Entry 7WRD (electron microscopy, 2.98 A resolution); this record covers chains A and B of the 4 polymer chains in the assembly.

[Chain A (and B)]
Name: Transient receptor potential cation channel subfamily M member 8
Organism: Mus musculus
Notes: chain B of this document is another copy of the same molecule, construct and numbering; everything in this record applies to it too
Reference sequence: Q8R4D5 (TRPM8_MOUSE); residue numbers follow UniProt; this construct covers 1-1104
Amino-acid sequence (1120 residues; each row starts with the number of its first residue):
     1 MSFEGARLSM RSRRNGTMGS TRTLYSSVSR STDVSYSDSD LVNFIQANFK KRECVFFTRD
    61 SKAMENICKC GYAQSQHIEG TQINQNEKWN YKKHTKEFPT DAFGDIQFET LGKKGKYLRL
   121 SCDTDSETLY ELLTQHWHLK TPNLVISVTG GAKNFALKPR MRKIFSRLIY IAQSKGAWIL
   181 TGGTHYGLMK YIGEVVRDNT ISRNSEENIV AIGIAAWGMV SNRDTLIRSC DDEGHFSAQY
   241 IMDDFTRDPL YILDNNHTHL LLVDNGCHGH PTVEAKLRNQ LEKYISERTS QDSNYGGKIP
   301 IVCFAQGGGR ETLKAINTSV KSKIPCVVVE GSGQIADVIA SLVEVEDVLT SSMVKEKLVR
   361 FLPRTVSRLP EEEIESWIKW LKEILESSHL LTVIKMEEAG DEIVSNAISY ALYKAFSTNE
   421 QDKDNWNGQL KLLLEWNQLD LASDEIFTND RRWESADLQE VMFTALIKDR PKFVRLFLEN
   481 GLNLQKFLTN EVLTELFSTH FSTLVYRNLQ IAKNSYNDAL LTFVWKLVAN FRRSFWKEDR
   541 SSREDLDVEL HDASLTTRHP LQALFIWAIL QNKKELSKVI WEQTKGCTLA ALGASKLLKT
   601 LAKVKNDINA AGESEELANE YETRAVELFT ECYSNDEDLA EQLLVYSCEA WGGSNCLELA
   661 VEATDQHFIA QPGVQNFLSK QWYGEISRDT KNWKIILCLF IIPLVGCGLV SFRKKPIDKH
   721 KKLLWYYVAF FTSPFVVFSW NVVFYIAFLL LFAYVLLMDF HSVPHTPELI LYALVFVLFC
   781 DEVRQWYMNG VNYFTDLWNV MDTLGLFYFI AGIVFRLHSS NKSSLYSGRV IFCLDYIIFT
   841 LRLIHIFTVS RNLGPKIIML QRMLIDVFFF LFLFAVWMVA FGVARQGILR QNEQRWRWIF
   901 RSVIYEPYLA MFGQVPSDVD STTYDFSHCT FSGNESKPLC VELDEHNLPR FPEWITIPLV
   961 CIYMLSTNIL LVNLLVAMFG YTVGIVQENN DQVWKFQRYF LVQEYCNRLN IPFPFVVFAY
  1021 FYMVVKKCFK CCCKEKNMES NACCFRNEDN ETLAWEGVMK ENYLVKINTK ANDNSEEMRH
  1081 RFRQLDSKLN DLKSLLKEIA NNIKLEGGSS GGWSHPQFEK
Disordered / not traced: 1-101, 109-114, 228-231, 239-250, 344-349, 534-557, 715-721, 1031-1044, 1105-1120
Differences from the reference sequence: expression tag (1105-1120)
Cystine bridges: Cys-929/Cys-940
Bound ions: Ca2+: Glu-782, Asn-799, Asp-802
Ligand contacts: Icilin (KX7): Phe-738, Asn-741, Val-742, Tyr-745, Leu-778, Asp-781, Glu-782, Met-801, Asp-802, Gly-805, Leu-806, Ile-838, Phe-839, Arg-842, Ile-846, Tyr-1005
Swiss-Prot annotation at these positions:
  - binding site (Ca(2+)): Glu-782, Gln-785, Asn-799, Asp-802
  - glycosylation: Asn-934 (N-linked (GlcNAc...) (complex) asparagine)
Reported in the primary citation:
  - binding site for Icilin: Asp-802, Phe-839, Arg-842
  - Ca2+ coordination: Asp-802
  - contacts within the chain: Asp-802/Arg-842 (salt bridge)
  - conformationally variable residues (side-chain flip): Arg-842

[Interface between chain A and chain B]
Pairs across the interface - 110 pairs, chain A then chain B:
  Asn-154(A) / Trp-453(B)  hydrogen bond (side chain-backbone)
  Phe-155(A) / Asp-450(B)
  Phe-155(A) / Trp-453(B)
  Ala-156(A) / Phe-447(B)
  Ala-156(A) / Asp-450(B)  hydrogen bond (backbone-side chain)
  Ala-156(A) / Trp-453(B)  hydrophobic
  Leu-157(A) / Glu-479(B)
  Lys-158(A) / Glu-479(B)
  Pro-159(A) / Glu-479(B)
  Arg-162(A) / Glu-1061(B)  salt bridge
  Ile-201(A) / Glu-1051(B)
  Ile-201(A) / Ala-1054(B)
  Ile-201(A) / Trp-1055(B)
  Ser-202(A) / Trp-1055(B)
  Asn-204(A) / Glu-1051(B)
  Gln-334(A) / Asn-449(B)
  Arg-364(A) / Asn-449(B)
  Glu-397(A) / Glu-1077(B)
  Glu-397(A) / His-1080(B)
  Glu-397(A) / Arg-1081(B)  salt bridge
  Ile-511(A) / Asp-689(B)
  Ser-515(A) / Asp-689(B)  hydrogen bond (side chain-backbone)
  Tyr-516(A) / Asp-689(B)
  Val-604(A) / Asp-689(B)
  Lys-605(A) / Arg-688(B)  hydrogen bond (backbone-side chain)
  Lys-605(A) / Asp-689(B)  salt bridge
  Asn-606(A) / Lys-714(B)
  Ile-608(A) / Tyr-633(B)  hydrophobic
  Ile-608(A) / Glu-637(B)
  Ile-608(A) / Asn-676(B)
  Asn-609(A) / Ser-634(B)
  Asn-609(A) / Glu-637(B)
  Ile-865(A) / Asn-852(B)
  Asp-866(A) / Lys-856(B)  salt bridge
  Phe-869(A) / Leu-853(B)  hydrophobic
  Phe-869(A) / Lys-856(B)
  Phe-869(A) / Ile-857(B)  hydrophobic
  Phe-872(A) / Phe-847(B)  hydrophobic
  Leu-873(A) / Ile-844(B)  hydrophobic
  Val-876(A) / Thr-840(B)
  Val-879(A) / Tyr-836(B)
  Ala-880(A) / Ile-837(B)
  Val-883(A) / Leu-757(B)
  Val-883(A) / Tyr-836(B)  hydrophobic
  Ala-884(A) / Cys-833(B)
  Ala-884(A) / Ile-837(B)  hydrophobic
  Gln-886(A) / Leu-757(B)
  Gly-887(A) / Leu-757(B)
  Gly-887(A) / Arg-829(B)  hydrogen bond (backbone-side chain)
  Gly-887(A) / Cys-833(B)
  Ile-888(A) / Tyr-826(B)  hydrogen bond (backbone-side chain)
  Ile-888(A) / Cys-833(B)
  Arg-890(A) / Arg-829(B)  hydrogen bond (backbone-side chain)
  Gln-891(A) / Arg-829(B)
  Asn-892(A) / Leu-757(B)
  Asn-892(A) / Met-758(B)
  Asn-892(A) / Asp-759(B)
  Asn-892(A) / Phe-760(B)  hydrogen bond (side chain-backbone)
  Glu-893(A) / Leu-757(B)
  Glu-893(A) / Met-758(B)
  Gln-894(A) / Met-758(B)  hydrogen bond (side chain-backbone)
  Trp-896(A) / Met-758(B)  hydrophobic
  Val-903(A) / Leu-757(B)  hydrophobic
  Asp-920(A) / Arg-901(B)  salt bridge
  Thr-922(A) / Arg-901(B)  hydrogen bond
  Glu-942(A) / Tyr-826(B)
  Glu-942(A) / Arg-829(B)
  Arg-950(A) / Lys-822(B)
  Arg-950(A) / Ser-823(B)
  Arg-950(A) / Tyr-826(B)
  Phe-951(A) / Tyr-826(B)
  Pro-952(A) / Tyr-826(B)
  Glu-953(A) / Arg-901(B)  salt bridge
  Ile-957(A) / Tyr-905(B)  hydrophobic
  Leu-959(A) / Ile-837(B)  hydrophobic
  Cys-961(A) / Tyr-905(B)  hydrophobic
  Cys-961(A) / Tyr-908(B)  hydrogen bond (backbone-side chain)
  Met-964(A) / Phe-912(B)
  Leu-965(A) / Tyr-908(B)
  Leu-965(A) / Met-911(B)  hydrophobic
  Leu-965(A) / Phe-912(B)
  Asn-968(A) / Phe-912(B)
  Ile-969(A) / Met-911(B)  hydrophobic
  Ile-969(A) / Phe-912(B)  hydrophobic
  Ile-969(A) / Leu-975(B)  hydrophobic
  Leu-970(A) / Val-867(B)  hydrophobic
  Asn-973(A) / Val-972(B)
  Asn-973(A) / Val-976(B)
  Asn-973(A) / Phe-979(B)
  Leu-974(A) / Leu-860(B)  hydrophobic
  Val-976(A) / Val-976(B)  hydrophobic
  Ala-977(A) / Phe-979(B)
  Ala-977(A) / Gly-980(B)
  Met-978(A) / Met-859(B)  hydrophobic
  Tyr-981(A) / Val-983(B)  hydrophobic
  Tyr-981(A) / Gln-987(B)
  Ser-1075(A) / Met-1078(B)
  Arg-1079(A) / Met-1078(B)
  Arg-1079(A) / Arg-1081(B)
  Phe-1082(A) / Met-1078(B)  hydrophobic
  Phe-1082(A) / Phe-1082(B)  hydrophobic
  Arg-1083(A) / Arg-1081(B)
  Leu-1085(A) / Leu-1085(B)  hydrophobic
  Asp-1086(A) / Lys-1088(B)  salt bridge
  Asn-1090(A) / Lys-1088(B)
  Lys-1093(A) / Leu-1092(B)
  Leu-1096(A) / Leu-1092(B)  hydrophobic
  Leu-1096(A) / Leu-1096(B)  hydrophobic
  Ala-1100(A) / Ile-1099(B)  hydrophobic
  Lys-1104(A) / Asn-1102(B)  hydrogen bond
Other interface residues (no listed pair), chain A (83 interface residues in all): Asp-198, Met-396, Lys-603, Asp-607, Trp-877, Ile-899, Val-915, Ile-955, Leu-1089, Ile-1103
Other interface residues (no listed pair), chain B (84 interface residues in all): Thr-448, Arg-451, Arg-452, Asn-480, Pro-672, Ala-753, Tyr-754, Leu-756, His-761, Val-830, Leu-834, Leu-841, Leu-843, Met-863, Phe-870, Leu-871, Trp-898, Leu-909, Gln-914, Ser-936, Gly-984, Val-1058, Leu-1089, Ile-1103

[In short]
The interface between chain A and chain B involves 83 residues on one side and 84 on the other; the contacts
include 12 hydrogen bonds and 7 salt bridges. Polar contacts include Arg-162(A)/Glu-1061(B),
Glu-397(A)/Arg-1081(B) and Lys-605(A)/Asp-689(B). Chain A binds Icilin. The paper reports a binding site for
Icilin at Asp-802(A), Phe-839(A) and Arg-842(A); Ca2+ coordination by Asp-802(A).
Chain A and chain B are both Transient receptor potential cation channel subfamily M member 8 (Mus musculus);
the structure, Mouse TRPM8 in LMNG in the presence of calcium and icilin, was determined by electron
microscopy, deposited together with 7WRA, 7WRB, 7WRC, 7WRE and 7WRF.
